PDB entry 9NHI | electron microscopy, 3.10 A resolution | chains C and D of the 8 polymer chains in the assembly

== Chain C ==
Molecule: AMC016 v4.2 gp120
Organism: Human immunodeficiency virus 1
Amino-acid sequence (521 residues; numbered -5 to 513 plus 23 insertion-coded residues; 21 numbers in that range are skipped by the numbering (no residue carries them; nothing is unmodelled there); the number before each row is that of its first residue; a row labelled like 135A-135V holds insertion residues (135A, then the next letters in order); numbers below 1 keep their minus sign (Met-5 is residue -5)):
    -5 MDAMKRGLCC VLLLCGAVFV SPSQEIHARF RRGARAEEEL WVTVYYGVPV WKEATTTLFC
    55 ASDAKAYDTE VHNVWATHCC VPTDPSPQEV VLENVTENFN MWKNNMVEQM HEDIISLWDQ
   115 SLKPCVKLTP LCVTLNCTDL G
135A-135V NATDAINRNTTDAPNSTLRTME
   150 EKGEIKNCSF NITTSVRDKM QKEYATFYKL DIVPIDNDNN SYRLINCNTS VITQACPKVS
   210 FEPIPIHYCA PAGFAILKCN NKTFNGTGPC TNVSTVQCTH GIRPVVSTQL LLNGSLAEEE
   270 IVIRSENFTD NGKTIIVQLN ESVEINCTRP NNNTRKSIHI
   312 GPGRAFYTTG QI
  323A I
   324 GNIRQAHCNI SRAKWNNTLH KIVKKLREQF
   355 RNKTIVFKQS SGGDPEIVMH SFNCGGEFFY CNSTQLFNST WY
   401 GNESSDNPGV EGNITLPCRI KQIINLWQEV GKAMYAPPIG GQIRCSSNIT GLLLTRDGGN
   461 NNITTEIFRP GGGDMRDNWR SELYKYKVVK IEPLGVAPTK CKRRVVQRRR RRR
Not modelled in the structure: -5 to 32, 58-66, 135A-135V, 276-280, 355-368, 401-412, 456-474, 505-513
Disulfides: Cys54-Cys73, Cys119-Cys205, Cys126-Cys196, Cys131-Cys157, Cys218-Cys247, Cys228-Cys239, Cys296-Cys331, Cys378-Cys445, Cys385-Cys418
Glycans and other covalent adducts: N-acetylglucosamine (NAG) linked to Asn88, Asn130, Asn156, Asn160, Asn197, Asn230, Asn234, Asn241, Asn262, Asn295, Asn301, Asn332, Asn339, Asn386, Asn413, Asn448

== Chain D ==
Molecule: AMC016 v4.2 gp120
Organism: Human immunodeficiency virus 1
Amino-acid sequence (521 residues; row label = number of the first residue in the row; note: 21 numbers in that range are skipped by the numbering (no residue carries them; nothing is unmodelled there); a row labelled like 135A-135V holds insertion residues (135A, then the next letters in order); numbers below 1 keep their minus sign (Met-5 is residue -5)):
    -5 MDAMKRGLCC VLLLCGAVFV SPSQEIHARF RRGARAEEEL WVTVYYGVPV WKEATTTLFC
    55 ASDAKAYDTE VHNVWATHCC VPTDPSPQEV VLENVTENFN MWKNNMVEQM HEDIISLWDQ
   115 SLKPCVKLTP LCVTLNCTDL G
135A-135V NATDAINRNTTDAPNSTLRTME
   150 EKGEIKNCSF NITTSVRDKM QKEYATFYKL DIVPIDNDNN SYRLINCNTS VITQACPKVS
   210 FEPIPIHYCA PAGFAILKCN NKTFNGTGPC TNVSTVQCTH GIRPVVSTQL LLNGSLAEEE
   270 IVIRSENFTD NGKTIIVQLN ESVEINCTRP NNNTRKSIHI
   312 GPGRAFYTTG QI
  323A I
   324 GNIRQAHCNI SRAKWNNTLH KIVKKLREQF R
   356 NKTIVFKQSS GGDPEIVMHS FNCGGEFFYC NSTQLFNSTW YGNESS
   406 DNPGVEGNIT LPCRIKQIIN LWQEVGKAMY APPIGGQIRC SSNITGLLLT RDGGNNNITT
   466 EIFRPGGGDM RDNWRSELYK YKVVKIEPLG VAPTKCKRRV VQRRRRRR
Not modelled in the structure: -5 to 31, 58-66, 135A-135V, 406-412, 505-513
Disulfides: Cys54-Cys73, Cys119-Cys205, Cys126-Cys196, Cys131-Cys157, Cys218-Cys247, Cys228-Cys239, Cys296-Cys331, Cys378-Cys445, Cys385-Cys418
Glycans and other covalent adducts: N-acetylglucosamine (NAG) linked to Asn130, Asn156, Asn160, Asn197, Asn230, Asn234, Asn241, Asn262, Asn276, Asn289, Asn295, Asn301, Asn332, Asn386, Asn392, Asn398, Asn413, Asn448

== Interface between chain C and chain D ==
Contacting residue pairs (16):
  Thr123(C) - Arg166(D)
  Pro124(C) - Arg166(D)
  Leu125(C) - Arg166(D)
  Cys126(C) - Val165(D)
  Cys126(C) - Arg166(D)  hydrogen bond (backbone-backbone)
  Val127(C) - Arg166(D)
  Val127(C) - Asp167(D)
  Thr128(C) - Asp167(D)  hydrogen bond (backbone-side chain)
  Thr128(C) - Lys168(D)
  Arg192(C) - Val165(D)
  Cys196(C) - Pro313(D)
  Asn197(C) - Ser164(D)
  Asn197(C) - Gly314(D)
  Thr198(C) - Gly314(D)
  Ser199(C) - Pro313(D)
  Val200(C) - Pro313(D)
Other interface residues (no listed pair), chain D (9 interface residues in all): His308, Gly312

== Summary ==
12 residues of chain C face 9 of chain D across their interface; the contacts include 2 hydrogen bonds. Polar
pairs include Thr128(C)-Asp167(D) and Cys126(C)-Arg166(D). Covalently linked N-acetylglucosamine: at Asn88(C),
Asn130(C), Asn156(C), Asn160(C), Asn197(C) and Asn230(C) and 10 more.
Chain C and chain D are both AMC016 v4.2 gp120 (Human immunodeficiency virus 1); the structure, AMC016 v4.2 in
complex with Base-C pAb isolated from animal RQk18 at week 43, was determined by electron microscopy together
with 9NHH, 9NHJ, 9NHK, 9NHL, 9NHM, 9NHN, 9NHO and 9NI9 from the same study.
